Entry 3LG1 (X-ray diffraction, 1.95 A resolution); this record covers chains A and B.

[Chain A (and B)]
Molecule: Eight-heme nitrite reductase
From: Thioalkalivibrio nitratireducens
Notes: chain B of this document is another copy of the same molecule, construct and numbering; everything in this record applies to it too
UniProt: Q5F2I3 (Q5F2I3_9GAMM); residues 1-525 here correspond to UniProt positions 29-553 (UniProt number = residue number + 28)
Amino-acid sequence (525 residues; row label = number of the first residue in the row):
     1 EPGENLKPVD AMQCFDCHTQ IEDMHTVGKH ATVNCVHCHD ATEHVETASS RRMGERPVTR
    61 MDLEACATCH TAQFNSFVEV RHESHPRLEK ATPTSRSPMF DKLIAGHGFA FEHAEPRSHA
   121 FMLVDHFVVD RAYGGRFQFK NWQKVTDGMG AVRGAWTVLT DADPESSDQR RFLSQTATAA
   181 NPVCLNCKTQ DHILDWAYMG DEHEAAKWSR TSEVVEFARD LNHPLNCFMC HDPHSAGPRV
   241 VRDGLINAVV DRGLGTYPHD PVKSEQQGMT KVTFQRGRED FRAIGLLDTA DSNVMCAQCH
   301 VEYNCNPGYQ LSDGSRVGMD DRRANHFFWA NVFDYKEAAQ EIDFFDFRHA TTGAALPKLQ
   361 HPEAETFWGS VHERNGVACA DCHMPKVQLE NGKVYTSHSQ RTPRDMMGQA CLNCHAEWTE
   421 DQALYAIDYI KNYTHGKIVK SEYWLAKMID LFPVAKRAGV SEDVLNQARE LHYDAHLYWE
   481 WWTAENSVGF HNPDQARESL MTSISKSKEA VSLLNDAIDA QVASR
Not modelled in the structure: 1-4, 524-525
Covalently attached groups: heme c (HEC) linked to C14, C17, C35, C38, C66, C69, C184, C187, C227, C230, C296, C299, C379, C382, C411, C414; covalent link Y303-Q360
Metal / ion sites: heme c Fe (8 sites), coordinated by H18, H30, H39, H44, H70, H119, K188, H231, H234, H300, H372, H383, H398, H415, H491; Na+ site 1: T94 (together with PG6); Ca2+ site 1: P116 (together with heme c); Na+ site 2: E265, D288; Ca2+ site 2: E302, Y303, K358, Q360; Na+ site 3 near E390 (its only coordinating residue here)
Small-molecule neighbours:
  - heme c (HEC), molecule 1: V9, Q13, H18, H39, A41, H44, V45, A48, S49, S50, R51, R52, M53, R56, P57, T59, L194, Q275, R276
  - heme c (HEC), molecule 2: A11, F15, H18, I21, H25, V33, N34, H37, H39, T59, R60, M61, I193, L194, F228, P233, H234, R239, F274, R276, R282, I284
  - heme c (HEC), molecule 3: K29, H30, V33, H37, A65, T68, H70, F228, H231, P233, A236
  - heme c (HEC), molecule 4: L63, H70, Q73, F74, F77, L225, N226, M229, H231, A290, S292, M295, A380, M384, Y395, T396, H398
  - heme c (HEC), molecule 5: R81, S84, E115, P116, R117, S118, H119, F121, M122, D125, K188, L225, M229, M295, Q298, H300, H383, M384, Q400, R401, T402
  - heme c (HEC), molecule 6: H113, A114, E115, P116, D125, H126, V129, R131, A132, A179, A180, N181, V183, K188, R242, Q298, H300, V301, Y303, C305, F327, H361, A484, N486
  - heme c (HEC), molecule 7: N141, W142, Q143, V371, H372, N375, V377, D381, P403, A410, H415, W418, A423, A426, I427, I430, F490, D494
  - heme c (HEC), molecule 8: N293, H300, E363, A364, F367, H372, V377, A378, H383, T402, P403, R404, I427, K431, N486, S487, F490, H491
  - PG6 (1-(2-methoxy-ethoxy)-2-{2-[2-(2-methoxy-ethoxy]-ethoxy}-ethane), molecule 1: P8, V9, D10
  - PG6, molecule 2: A11, M12, H25, A31, T32, V33, N34
  - PG6, molecule 3: H85, L88, T94, S95, E115, R404, D428, K431, N432, H435, V488
  - PG6, molecule 4: G106, H107, G108, A179
  - PG6, molecule 5: V128, Q138, F139, N141, W142, D494, R497
  - PG6, molecule 6: K140, N141, Q143, K144, T146, D147, T157, V158, E417
  - PG6, molecule 7: L311, D313, G314, R348, A355
  - sulfite ion (SO3): F109, R131, K188, Y303, Q360, H361

[Interface between chain A and chain B]
Contacting residue pairs (52; chain A residue first):
  N5(A) with V27(B), hydrogen bond (side chain-backbone); G28(B); K29(B), hydrogen bond
  L6(A) with A31(B)
  K7(A) with T26(B), hydrogen bond (side chain-backbone); V27(B); G28(B); A31(B)
  P8(A) with A31(B)
  T26(A) with K7(B), hydrogen bond (backbone-side chain)
  V27(A) with N5(B), hydrogen bond (backbone-side chain); K7(B)
  G28(A) with N5(B)
  K29(A) with N5(B), hydrogen bond
  A31(A) with L6(B); P8(B)
  T32(A) with L6(B); T32(B); V36(B); H37(B), hydrogen bond
  V36(A) with T32(B)
  H37(A) with T32(B), hydrogen bond
  A67(A) with K393(B)
  T68(A) with C69(B)
  C69(A) with T68(B); C69(B)
  N75(A) with L389(B); G392(B); K393(B), hydrogen bond (side chain-backbone)
  V78(A) with N391(B); G392(B)
  V80(A) with N391(B)
  H82(A) with E390(B)
  T146(A) with N391(B)
  D147(A) with N391(B)
  G148(A) with N391(B), hydrogen bond (backbone-side chain)
  M149(A) with N391(B), hydrogen bond (backbone-side chain); G392(B)
  L389(A) with N75(B)
  E390(A) with H82(B)
  N391(A) with V78(B); V80(B); T146(B); D147(B); G148(B), hydrogen bond (side chain-backbone); M149(B), hydrogen bond (side chain-backbone)
  G392(A) with N75(B); V78(B); M149(B)
  K393(A) with T71(B); F74(B); N75(B), hydrogen bond (backbone-side chain)
Interface residues without a listed pair, chain A (34 interface residues in all): N34, H70, T71, A72, F74, Y395
Interface residues without a listed pair, chain B (33 interface residues in all): N34, A67, A72, Y395

[In short]
34 residues of chain A face 33 of chain B across their interface; the contacts include 14 hydrogen bonds.
Polar contacts include N5(A)-V27(B), N5(A)-K29(B) and K7(A)-T26(B). Bound to chain A: sulfite ion and 7 copies
of compound PG6.
Chain A and chain B are both Eight-heme nitrite reductase (Thioalkalivibrio nitratireducens); the structure,
Structure of the Thioalkalivibrio nitratireducens cytochrome c nitrite reductase reduced by sodium borohydride
(in complex with ..., was determined by X-ray diffraction together with 3UU9, 3SCE, 3RKH and 3LGQ from the
same study.
